Entry 9J2F (electron microscopy, 2.20 A resolution); this record covers chains 3 and 4 of the 54 polymer chains in the assembly.

Chain 3:
Protein: Antenna complex alpha/beta subunit domain-containing protein
From: Blastochloris tepida
UniProt: A0A348FW71 (A0A348FW71_9HYPH); residues 0-68 here correspond to UniProt positions 1-69 (UniProt number = residue number + 1)
Sequence (69 residues; numbered 0 to 68; the number before each row is that of its first residue; numbering starts at 0):
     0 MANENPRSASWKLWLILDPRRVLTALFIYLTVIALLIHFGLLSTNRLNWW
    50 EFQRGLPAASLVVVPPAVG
Not modelled in the structure: 0-6, 57-68
Small-molecule neighbours:
  - bacteriochlorophyll b (BCB), molecule 1: Leu12, Leu29, Ile32, Ala33, Ile36, His37, Leu40, Leu46
  - bacteriochlorophyll b (BCB), molecule 2: Leu16, Val21, Ala24, Leu25, Tyr28, Ile36
  - bacteriochlorophyll b (BCB), molecule 3: Leu22, Leu25, Phe26, Leu29, Thr30, Ala33, His37, Trp48, Trp49
  - all-trans-1,2-dihydroneurosporene (NS0), molecule 1: Ala8, Ser9, Lys11, Leu12, Ile15
  - all-trans-1,2-dihydroneurosporene (NS0), molecule 2: Leu22, Leu25, Tyr28, Leu29, Ile32, Leu35, Ile36
  - all-trans-1,2-dihydroneurosporene (NS0), molecule 3: Thr30, Ala33, Leu34, His37, Phe38, Trp49
  - Ubiquinone-8 (UQ8): Thr23, Phe26, Ile27

Chain 4:
Protein: Antenna complex alpha/beta subunit domain-containing protein
From: Blastochloris tepida
UniProt: A0A348FW70 (A0A348FW70_9HYPH); residues 0-68 here correspond to UniProt positions 23-91 (UniProt number = residue number + 23)
Sequence (69 residues; each row starts with the number of its first residue; numbering starts at 0):
     0 MADLKPSLTGLTEEEAKEFHSVFVSSMVLYLATAVIVHYLVWTARPWIAP
    50 IPKGWVNLDGVTTALSYLV
Not modelled in the structure: 0-5, 56-68
Small-molecule neighbours:
  - bacteriochlorophyll b (BCB), molecule 1: Phe22, Met26, Tyr29, Leu30, Ala33, His37, Val40, Trp46, Ile47
  - bacteriochlorophyll b (BCB), molecule 2: Tyr29, Thr32, Ala33, Val36, His37, Val40
  - all-trans-1,2-dihydroneurosporene (NS0): Glu14, Glu17, Phe18, Val21, Phe22, Ser25, Met26, Tyr29

Interface between chain 3 and chain 4:
Residue-residue contacts (28; chain 3 residue first):
  Ser9(3) - His19(4)
  Trp10(3) - Glu12(4)
  Trp10(3) - Ala15(4)  hydrophobic
  Trp10(3) - Lys16(4)
  Trp10(3) - His19(4)
  Trp13(3) - Thr8(4)  hydrogen bond (backbone-side chain)
  Trp13(3) - Ala15(4)
  Trp13(3) - Phe18(4)  hydrophobic
  Trp13(3) - His19(4)  hydrogen bond
  Trp13(3) - Phe22(4)  hydrophobic
  Leu14(3) - Ser6(4)
  Leu14(3) - Leu7(4)  hydrogen bond (backbone-backbone)
  Leu14(3) - Thr8(4)
  Leu14(3) - Leu10(4)
  Leu14(3) - Ala15(4)  hydrophobic
  Ile15(3) - Leu7(4)  hydrophobic
  Ile15(3) - Thr8(4)
  Leu16(3) - Thr8(4)
  Asp17(3) - Thr8(4)
  Pro18(3) - Leu10(4)
  Pro18(3) - Phe18(4)  hydrophobic
  Leu22(3) - Phe18(4)  hydrophobic
  Leu22(3) - Phe22(4)  hydrophobic
  Leu25(3) - Phe22(4)  hydrophobic
  Arg45(3) - Pro45(4)  hydrogen bond (side chain-backbone)
  Arg45(3) - Trp46(4)  hydrogen bond (side chain-backbone)
  Arg45(3) - Ala48(4)
  Leu46(3) - Trp46(4)  hydrophobic
Interface residues without a listed pair, chain 3 (14 interface residues in all): Val21, Leu29
Interface residues without a listed pair, chain 4 (17 interface residues in all): Thr11, Tyr29, Arg44, Ile47

Summary:
14 residues of chain 3 face 17 of chain 4 across their interface; the contacts include 5 hydrogen bonds. Among
the polar pairs are Trp13(3)-Thr8(4), Trp13(3)-His19(4) and Arg45(3)-Pro45(4). One
all-trans-1,2-dihydroneurosporene molecule and 2 bacteriochlorophyll b molecules are bound between chain 3 and
chain 4.
Chain 3 is Antenna complex alpha/beta subunit domain-containing protein and chain 4 is Antenna complex
alpha/beta subunit domain-containing protein, both from Blastochloris tepida; the structure, Structure of
photosynthetic LH1-RC complex from the purple bacterium Blastochloris tepida, was determined by electron
microscopy.
